1B2Z - chain A; structure by X-ray diffraction, 2.03 A resolution.

[Chain A]
Molecule: Protein (barnase)
Source organism: Bacillus amyloliquefaciens
Notes: EC 3.1.27.3
UniProtKB: P00648 (RNBR_BACAM); residues 1-110 here correspond to UniProt positions 48-157 (UniProt number = residue number + 47)
Chain sequence (110 residues; each row starts with the number of its first residue):
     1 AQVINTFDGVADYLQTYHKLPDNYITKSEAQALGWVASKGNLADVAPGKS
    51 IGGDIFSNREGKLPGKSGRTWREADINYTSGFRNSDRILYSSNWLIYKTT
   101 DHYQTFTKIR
Unresolved in the structure: 1-2
Differences from the reference sequence: engineered mutation Asn93 (Asp140 in P00648)
Swiss-Prot annotation at these positions:
  - active site: Glu73 (Proton acceptor), His102 (Proton donor)

[Overview]
UniProt lists active-site residues Glu73 and His102.
Chain A is Protein (barnase) (Bacillus amyloliquefaciens); the structure, Deletion of a buried salt bridge in
barnase, was determined by X-ray diffraction (same publication as 1B20, 1B21 and 1B2X).
